Entry 7XX6 (X-ray diffraction, 3.39 A resolution); this record covers chains G and I of the 21 polymer chains in the assembly.

== Chain G ==
Molecule: Histone H2A type 1-B/E
Organism: Homo sapiens
Reference sequence: P04908 (H2A1B_HUMAN); residues 0-129 here correspond to UniProt positions 1-130 (UniProt number = residue number + 1)
Sequence (132 residues; row label = number of the first residue in the row; numbers below 1 keep their minus sign (Gly-2 is residue -2)):
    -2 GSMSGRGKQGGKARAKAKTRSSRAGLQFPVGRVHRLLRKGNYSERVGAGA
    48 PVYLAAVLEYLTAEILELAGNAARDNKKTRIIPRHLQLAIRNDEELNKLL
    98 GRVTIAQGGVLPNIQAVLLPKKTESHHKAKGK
Disordered / not traced: -2 to 6, 121-129
Sequence notes: expression tag (-2 to -1)
Bound ions: Ca2+: Glu91 (shared with 1 residue of chain C; 1 residue of chain D)
Curated features (UniProtKB/Swiss-Prot):
  - modified residue: Ser1 (N-acetylserine), Arg3 (Citrulline), Lys5 (N6-(2-hydroxyisobutyryl)lysine), Lys9 (N6-(2-hydroxyisobutyryl)lysine), Lys13 (N6-(beta-hydroxybutyryl)lysine), Lys36 (N6-(2-hydroxyisobutyryl)lysine), Lys74 (N6-(2-hydroxyisobutyryl)lysine), Lys75 (N6-(2-hydroxyisobutyryl)lysine), Lys95 (N6-(2-hydroxyisobutyryl)lysine), Gln104 (N5-methylglutamine), Lys118 (N6-(2-hydroxyisobutyryl)lysine), Lys119 (N6-crotonyllysine), Thr120 (Phosphothreonine), Lys125 (N6-crotonyllysine)
  - cross-link (Glycyl lysine isopeptide (Lys-Gly)): Lys13 (interchain with G-Cter in ubiquitin), Lys15 (interchain with G-Cter in ubiquitin), Lys119 (interchain with G-Cter in ubiquitin)

== Chain I ==
Molecule: 169-nt DNA strand
Organism: synthetic construct
Sequence (169 nucleotides; each row starts with the number of its first residue; numbers below 1 keep their minus sign (DG-82 is residue -82)):
   -82 GCTTTTTTTTTTCACAATCCCGGTGCCGAGGCCGCTCAATTGGTCGTAGA
   -32 CAGCTCTAGCACCGCTTAAACGCACGTACGGAATCCGTACGTGCGTTTAA
    18 GCGGTGCTAGAGCTGTCTACGACCAATTGAGCGGCCTCGGCACCGGGATT
    68 GTGAAAAAAAAAAGCTGCA
Bound ions: Ca2+ site 1: DG-52 (shared with 1 residue of chain J); Ca2+ site 2 near DG-34 (its only coordinating residue here); K+: DT-26, DA-25; Ca2+ site 3: DG51 (shared with 1 residue of chain J)

== Chain G / chain I interface ==
Residue-residue contacts - 13 pairs, chain G then chain I:
  Arg29(G) with DG48(I), phosphate contact; DC49(I), salt bridge to the phosphate
  Arg42(G) with DG38(I), hydrogen bond to the sugar; DA39(I), phosphate contact
  Val43(G) with DG38(I), sugar contact; DA39(I), hydrogen bond to the phosphate
  Ala45(G) with DG38(I), phosphate contact
  Lys75(G) with DC58(I), phosphate contact; DA59(I), phosphate contact
  Thr76(G) with DG57(I), hydrogen bond to the phosphate; DC58(I), hydrogen bond to the phosphate
  Arg77(G) with DG57(I), phosphate contact; DC58(I), hydrogen bond to the phosphate
Interface residues without a listed pair, chain G (14 interface residues in all): Ala14, His31, Arg35, Glu41, Gly44, Lys74, Pro117
Interface residues without a listed pair, chain I (10 interface residues in all): DC37, DG46, DG70

== Overview ==
The interface between chain G and chain I involves 14 residues on one side and 10 on the other; the contacts
include 5 hydrogen bonds and 1 salt bridge. Among the polar pairs are Arg42(G)-DG38(I), Val43(G)-DA39(I) and
Thr76(G)-DG57(I). DT-26(I) and DA-25(I) coordinate K+.
Chain G is Histone H2A type 1-B/E (Homo sapiens) and chain I is a 169-nt DNA strand (synthetic construct); the
structure, Crystal Structure of Nucleosome-H1.0 Linker Histone Assembly (sticky-169a DNA fragment), was
determined by X-ray diffraction.
